5YAP - chains B and D of the 4 polymer chains in the assembly; structure by X-ray diffraction, 1.80 A resolution.

# Chain B (and D)
Name: Scyllo-inositol dehydrogenase with L-glucose dehydrogenase activity
From: Paracoccus laeviglucosivorans Nakamura 2015
Notes: chain D of this document is another copy of the same molecule, construct and numbering; everything in this record applies to it too
UniProt: K7ZP76 (K7ZP76_9RHOB); numbering as in UniProt (aligned over 1-372)
Amino-acid sequence (380 residues; each row starts with the number of its first residue):
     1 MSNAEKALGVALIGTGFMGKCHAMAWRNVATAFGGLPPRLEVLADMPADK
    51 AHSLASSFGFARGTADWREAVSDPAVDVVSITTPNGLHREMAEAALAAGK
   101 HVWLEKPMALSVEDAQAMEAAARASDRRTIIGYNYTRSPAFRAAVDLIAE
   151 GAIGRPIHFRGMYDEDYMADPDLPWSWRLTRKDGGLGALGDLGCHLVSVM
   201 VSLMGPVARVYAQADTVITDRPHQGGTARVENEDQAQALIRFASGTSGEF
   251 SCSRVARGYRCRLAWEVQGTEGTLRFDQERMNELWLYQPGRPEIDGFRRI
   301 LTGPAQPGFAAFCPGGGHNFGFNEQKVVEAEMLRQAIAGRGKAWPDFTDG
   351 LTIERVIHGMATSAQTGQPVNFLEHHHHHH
Not modelled in the structure: 1-6, 374-380 (chain D: 1-6, 171-174, 373-380)
Construct notes: engineered mutation Ser72 (Asn in K7ZP76); expression tag (373-380)
Reported in the primary citation:
  - binding site for L-glucono-1,5-lactone: Phe17, Lys106, Tyr135, Tyr163, Glu165, Leu192, His195, His318
  - catalytic residues: Lys106, Asp191, His195
  - mutagenesis - K106A, D191A, H195A: abolished catalytic activity
  - specificity-determining residues: Arg178
  - mutagenesis - R178A (10-fold), H318A: decreased catalytic activity on scyllo-inositol
  - mutagenesis - R178A (approximately 5-fold): increased catalytic activity on L-glucose
  - mutagenesis - H318A: abolished catalytic activity on L-glucose

# Interface between chain B and chain D
Pairs across the interface (95):
  Ile157(B) - Gln235(D)  hydrogen bond (backbone-side chain)
  Ile157(B) - Val255(D)  hydrophobic
  His158(B) - Gln235(D)
  His158(B) - Gln237(D)
  Arg160(B) - Met162(D)
  Arg160(B) - Asp164(D)  salt bridge
  Arg160(B) - Ser251(D)  hydrogen bond
  Arg160(B) - Arg262(D)
  Met162(B) - Arg160(D)
  Asp164(B) - Arg160(D)  salt bridge
  Asp164(B) - Gln268(D)  hydrogen bond
  Arg209(B) - Tyr211(D)
  Arg209(B) - Gln213(D)
  Tyr211(B) - Arg209(D)  hydrogen bond
  Tyr211(B) - Tyr211(D)  hydrophobic
  Tyr211(B) - Leu239(D)
  Gln213(B) - Arg209(D)  hydrogen bond
  Gln213(B) - Leu239(D)
  Gln213(B) - Ile240(D)  hydrogen bond (side chain-backbone)
  Gln213(B) - Arg241(D)
  Gln213(B) - Ser247(D)
  Gln213(B) - Gly248(D)  hydrogen bond (side chain-backbone)
  Ala214(B) - Arg241(D)  hydrogen bond (backbone-side chain)
  Asp215(B) - Arg241(D)  salt bridge
  Asp215(B) - Ser247(D)
  Val217(B) - Arg155(D)
  Val217(B) - Ile157(D)  hydrophobic
  Gln235(B) - Ile157(D)  hydrogen bond (side chain-backbone)
  Gln235(B) - His158(D)
  Gln235(B) - Ser247(D)  hydrogen bond
  Gln237(B) - His158(D)
  Gln237(B) - Leu239(D)
  Gln237(B) - Ser247(D)
  Gln237(B) - Glu249(D)
  Ala238(B) - Leu239(D)  hydrophobic
  Leu239(B) - Tyr211(D)
  Leu239(B) - Gln213(D)
  Leu239(B) - Gln237(D)
  Leu239(B) - Ala238(D)  hydrophobic
  Leu239(B) - Leu239(D)  hydrophobic
  Ile240(B) - Gln213(D)
  Arg241(B) - Gln213(D)
  Arg241(B) - Ala214(D)  hydrogen bond (side chain-backbone)
  Arg241(B) - Asp215(D)  salt bridge
  Ser247(B) - Gln213(D)
  Ser247(B) - Asp215(D)
  Ser247(B) - Gln235(D)  hydrogen bond
  Ser247(B) - Gln237(D)
  Gly248(B) - Gln213(D)
  Glu249(B) - Gln237(D)
  Glu249(B) - Phe250(D)
  Glu249(B) - Ser251(D)
  Phe250(B) - Glu249(D)
  Ser251(B) - Arg160(D)  hydrogen bond
  Ser251(B) - Glu249(D)
  Val255(B) - Ile157(D)  hydrophobic
  Ala256(B) - Gln268(D)
  Arg257(B) - Gly269(D)
  Arg257(B) - Thr270(D)  hydrogen bond (side chain-backbone)
  Arg257(B) - Glu271(D)  salt bridge
  Arg257(B) - Gly272(D)
  Arg257(B) - Thr273(D)  hydrogen bond (backbone-side chain)
  Arg257(B) - Tyr287(D)
  Arg257(B) - Pro289(D)
  Arg257(B) - Phe297(D)
  Gly258(B) - Tyr287(D)
  Gly258(B) - Phe297(D)
  Tyr259(B) - Glu266(D)  hydrogen bond
  Tyr259(B) - Gln268(D)
  Tyr259(B) - Arg275(D)  hydrogen bond
  Tyr259(B) - Phe297(D)
  Arg260(B) - Tyr287(D)  hydrogen bond
  Arg260(B) - Asp295(D)  salt bridge
  Arg262(B) - Arg160(D)
  Arg262(B) - Glu266(D)  salt bridge
  Arg262(B) - Arg275(D)
  Glu266(B) - Tyr259(D)  hydrogen bond
  Glu266(B) - Arg262(D)  salt bridge
  Gln268(B) - Asp164(D)  hydrogen bond
  Gln268(B) - Ala256(D)
  Gln268(B) - Tyr259(D)
  Gly269(B) - Arg257(D)
  Thr270(B) - Arg257(D)  hydrogen bond (backbone-side chain)
  Glu271(B) - Arg257(D)  salt bridge
  Thr273(B) - Arg257(D)  hydrogen bond (side chain-backbone)
  Arg275(B) - Tyr259(D)  hydrogen bond
  Arg275(B) - Arg262(D)
  Tyr287(B) - Arg257(D)
  Tyr287(B) - Gly258(D)
  Tyr287(B) - Arg260(D)  hydrogen bond
  Pro289(B) - Arg257(D)
  Asp295(B) - Arg260(D)  salt bridge
  Phe297(B) - Arg257(D)
  Phe297(B) - Gly258(D)
  Phe297(B) - Tyr259(D)
Interface residues without a listed pair, chain B (43 interface residues in all): Asp166, Ala212, Gly272
Interface residues without a listed pair, chain D (45 interface residues in all): Asp166, Ala212, Val217, Pro369

# Overview
The interface between chain B and chain D involves 43 residues on one side and 45 on the other, with 24
hydrogen bonds and 10 salt bridges. Polar pairs include Arg160(B)-Asp164(D), Asp215(B)-Arg241(D) and
Arg257(B)-Glu271(D). From the paper: catalytic residues Lys106(B), Asp191(B) and His195(B); K106A, D191A and
H195A of chain B abolish catalytic activity; 5 substitutions were tested in all.
Both chains are Scyllo-inositol dehydrogenase with L-glucose dehydrogenase activity (Paracoccus
laeviglucosivorans Nakamura 2015). Entry 5YAP (Crystal structure of scyllo-inositol dehydrogenase with
L-glucose dehydrogenase activity complexed with L-glucono-1,5-lactone) was determined by X-ray diffraction
(same publication as 5YA8, 5YAB and 5YAQ).
